Entry 7MY1 (X-ray diffraction, 1.84 A resolution); this record covers chain AAA.

# Chain AAA
Protein: Geranylgeranyl pyrophosphate synthase
Organism: Synechocystis sp. (strain PCC 6803 / Kazusa)
UniProtKB: P72683 (P72683_SYNY3); numbering as in UniProt (aligned over 1-302)
Sequence (323 residues; numbered -20 to 302; the number before each row is that of its first residue; numbers below 1 keep their minus sign (Met-20 is residue -20)):
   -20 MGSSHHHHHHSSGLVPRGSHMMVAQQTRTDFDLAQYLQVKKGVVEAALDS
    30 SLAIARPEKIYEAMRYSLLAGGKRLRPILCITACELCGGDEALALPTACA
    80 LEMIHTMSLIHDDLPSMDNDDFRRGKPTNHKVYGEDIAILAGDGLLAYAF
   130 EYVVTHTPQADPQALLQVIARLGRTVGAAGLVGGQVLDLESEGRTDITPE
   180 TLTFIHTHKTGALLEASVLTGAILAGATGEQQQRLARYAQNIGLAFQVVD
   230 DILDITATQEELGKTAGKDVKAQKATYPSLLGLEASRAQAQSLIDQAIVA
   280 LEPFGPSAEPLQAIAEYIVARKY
Unresolved in the structure: -20 to 6, 237-249, 300-302
Sequence notes: expression tag (-20 to 0)
Bound ions: Mg2+ site 1: Asp91, Asp97 (together with 3-methylbut-3-enyl trihydrogen diphosphate); Mg2+ site 2: Asp91, Asp97, Asp99 (together with 3-methylbut-3-enyl trihydrogen diphosphate); Mg2+ site 3 near Asp230 (its only coordinating residue here); Mg2+ site 4 near Glu281 (its only coordinating residue here)
Ligand contacts:
  - 3-methylbut-3-enyl trihydrogen diphosphate (IPE): Ser87, Leu88, Asp91, Asp97, Asp99, Arg102, Leu160, Gln164, Lys188, Thr189
  - 3-methylbut-3-enyl trihydrogen diphosphate: Ser87, Leu88, Asp91, Asp97, Asp99, Arg102, Leu160, Gln164, Lys188, Thr189

# Summary
Bound to chain AAA: 3-methylbut-3-enyl trihydrogen diphosphate. Asp91 and Asp97 form the Mg2+ site 1. The Mg2+
site 2 is built by Asp91, Asp97 and Asp99.
Chain AAA is Geranylgeranyl pyrophosphate synthase (Synechocystis sp. (strain PCC 6803 / Kazusa)); the
structure, Sy-CrtE structure with IPP, N-term His-tag, was determined by X-ray diffraction (same publication
as 7MY6, 7MXZ, 7MY0 and 7MY7).
